PDB entry 8XGY | X-ray diffraction, 2.81 A resolution | chains C and I of the 11 polymer chains in the assembly

== Chain C (and I) ==
Protein: Glutaminyl-peptide cyclotransferase
From: Homo sapiens
Notes: EC 2.3.2.5; chain I of this document is another copy of the same molecule, construct and numbering; everything in this record applies to it too
Reference sequence: Q16769 (QPCT_HUMAN); residues 33-361 here = UniProt positions 33-361
Sequence (329 residues; numbered 33 to 361; the number before each row is that of its first residue):
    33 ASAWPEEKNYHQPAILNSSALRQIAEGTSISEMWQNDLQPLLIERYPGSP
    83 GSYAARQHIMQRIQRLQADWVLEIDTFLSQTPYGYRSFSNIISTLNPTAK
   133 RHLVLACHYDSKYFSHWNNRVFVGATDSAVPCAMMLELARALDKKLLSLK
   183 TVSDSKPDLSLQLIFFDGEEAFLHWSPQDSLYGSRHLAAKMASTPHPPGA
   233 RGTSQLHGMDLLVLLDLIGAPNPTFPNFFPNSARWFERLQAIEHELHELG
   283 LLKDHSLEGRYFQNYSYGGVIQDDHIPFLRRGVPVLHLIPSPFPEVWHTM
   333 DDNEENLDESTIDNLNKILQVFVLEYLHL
Disordered / not traced: 183-188
Metal / ion sites: Zn2+ near His330 (its only coordinating residue here)
Small-molecule neighbours:
  - A1D5C, molecule 1: His140, Asp159, Glu201, Glu202, Trp207, Asp248, Leu249, Tyr299, Ile303, Gln304, Asp305, Ser323, Phe325, Trp329, His330
  - A1D5C, molecule 2: Phe260, Pro262, Asn263
Curated features (UniProtKB/Swiss-Prot):
  - active site (Proton acceptor): Glu201, Asp248
  - binding site (Zn(2+)): Asp159, Glu202, His330
  - glycosylation (N-linked (GlcNAc...) asparagine): Asn49, Asn296

== Chain C / chain I interface ==
Pairs across the interface (11; chain C residue first):
  Gly80(C) with Arg233(I), hydrogen bond (backbone-side chain)
  Thr108(C) with Pro227(I)
  Phe109(C) with Ser225(I)
  Leu110(C) with Ser225(I); Arg233(I)
  Tyr117(C) with Arg233(I)
  Ser225(C) with Phe109(I); Leu110(I), hydrogen bond (backbone-backbone)
  Pro227(C) with Leu110(I), hydrophobic
  Arg233(C) with Gly80(I), hydrogen bond (side chain-backbone); Arg118(I)
Other interface residues (no listed pair), chain C (16 interface residues in all): Arg118, Ser119, His218, Ala224, Ala232, Gly234, Thr235, Ser236
Other interface residues (no listed pair), chain I (17 interface residues in all): Ser81, Thr108, Tyr117, Ser119, His218, Ala224, Thr226, Ala232, Gly234, Ser236

== In short ==
16 residues of chain C and 17 residues of chain I are in contact; the contacts include 3 hydrogen bonds. Among
the polar pairs are Gly80(C)-Arg233(I) and Ser225(C)-Leu110(I). Chain C binds A1D5C.
Chain C and chain I are both Glutaminyl-peptide cyclotransferase (Homo sapiens); the structure, Crystal
structure of human Golgi resident glutaminyl cyclase in complex with
(R,Z)-3-((1H-benzo[d]imidazol-5-yl)methylene)-4-((1-acetylpyrrolidin-3-yl)oxy)indolin-2-one, was determined by
X-ray diffraction together with 8XFV, 8XGA, 8XGB and 8XGT from the same study.
